Entry 8OMX (X-ray diffraction, 1.50 A resolution); this record covers chain X.

[Chain X]
Molecule: Carbon monoxide dehydrogenase 2
From: Carboxydothermus hydrogenoformans Z-2901
Notes: EC 1.2.7.4
UniProtKB: Q9F8A8 (COOS2_CARHZ); residues 1-636 here = UniProt positions 1-636
Amino-acid sequence (636 residues; each row starts with the number of its first residue):
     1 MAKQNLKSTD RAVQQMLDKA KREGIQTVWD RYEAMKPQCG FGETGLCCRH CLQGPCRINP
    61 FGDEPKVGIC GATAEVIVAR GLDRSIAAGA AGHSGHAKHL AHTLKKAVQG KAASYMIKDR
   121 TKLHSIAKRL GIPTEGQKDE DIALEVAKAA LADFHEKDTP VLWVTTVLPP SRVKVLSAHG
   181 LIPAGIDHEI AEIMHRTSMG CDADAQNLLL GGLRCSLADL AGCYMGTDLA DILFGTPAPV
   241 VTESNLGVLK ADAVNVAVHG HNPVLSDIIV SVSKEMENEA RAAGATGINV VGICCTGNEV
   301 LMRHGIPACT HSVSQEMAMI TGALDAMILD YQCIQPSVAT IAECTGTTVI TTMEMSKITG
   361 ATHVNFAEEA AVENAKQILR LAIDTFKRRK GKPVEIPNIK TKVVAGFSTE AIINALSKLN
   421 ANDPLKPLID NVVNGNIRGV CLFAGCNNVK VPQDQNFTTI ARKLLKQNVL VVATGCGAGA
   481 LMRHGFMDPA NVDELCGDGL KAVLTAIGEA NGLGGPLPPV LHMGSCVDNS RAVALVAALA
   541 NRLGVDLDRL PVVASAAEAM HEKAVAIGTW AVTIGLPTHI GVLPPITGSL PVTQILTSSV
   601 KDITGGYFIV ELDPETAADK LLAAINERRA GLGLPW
Disordered / not traced: 1-3
Bound ions: 2Fe-2S cluster Fe: Cys-39, Cys-47; 4Fe-4S cluster Fe: Cys-48, Cys-51, Cys-56, Cys-70; Fe2+: Cys-295 (together with fe(4)-ni(1)-S(5) cluster); fe(4)-ni(1)-S(5) cluster Fe: Cys-333, Cys-446, Cys-476, Cys-526 (together with hydrosulfuric acid)
Residues lining bound ligands:
  - 2Fe-2S cluster (FES): Cys-39, Phe-41, Gly-42, Cys-47, Arg-49, Pro-55, Arg-57
  - hydrosulfuric acid (H2S): Cys-294, Ser-312, Cys-333, Cys-476
  - hydrosulfuric acid / fe(4)-ni(1)-S(5) cluster: His-93, His-261, Cys-294, Cys-295, Ser-312, Cys-333, Gly-445, Cys-446, Gly-475, Cys-476, Cys-526, Met-560, His-561, Lys-563
  - fe(4)-ni(1)-S(5) cluster (NFS): His-93, His-261, Cys-294, Cys-295, Ser-312, Cys-333, Gly-445, Cys-446, Gly-475, Cys-476, Cys-526, Met-560, His-561, Lys-563
  - 4Fe-4S cluster (SF4): Cys-48, Arg-49, His-50, Cys-51, Gln-53, Gly-54, Cys-56, Gly-68, Ile-69, Cys-70, Ala-72, Ile-77, Arg-80, Met-199
UniProt features mapped onto this chain:
  - binding site ([4Fe-4S] cluster): Cys-39, Cys-47, Cys-48, Cys-51, Cys-56, Cys-70
  - binding site ([Ni-4Fe-5S] cluster): His-261, Cys-295, Cys-333, Cys-446, Cys-476, Cys-526

[Overview]
Chain X binds 4Fe-4S cluster, 2Fe-2S cluster, fe(4)-ni(1)-S(5) cluster, hydrosulfuric acid and hydrosulfuric
acid / fe(4)-ni(1)-S(5) cluster. The 2Fe-2S cluster Fe site is built by Cys-39 and Cys-47. From UniProt: 6
[4Fe-4S] cluster-binding residues and 6 [Ni-4Fe-5S] cluster-binding residues.
Chain X is Carbon monoxide dehydrogenase 2 (Carboxydothermus hydrogenoformans Z-2901); the structure,
NI,FE-CODH -600mV state : 1 min Dioxygen Exposure, was determined by X-ray diffraction, deposited together
with 8OMY, 8ON0, 8ON1, 8ON2 and 8ON3.
